Entry 1BL3 (X-ray diffraction, 2.00 A resolution); this record covers chains A and C of the 3 polymer chains in the assembly.

== Chain A (and C) ==
Molecule: Integrase
Source organism: Human immunodeficiency virus 1
Notes: fragment: catalytic core domain 50 - 212; chain C of this document is another copy of the same molecule, construct and numbering; everything in this record applies to it too
UniProtKB: P12497 (POL_HV1N5); residues 50-209 here correspond to UniProt positions 765-924 (UniProt number = residue number + 715)
Chain sequence (160 residues; row label = number of the first residue in the row):
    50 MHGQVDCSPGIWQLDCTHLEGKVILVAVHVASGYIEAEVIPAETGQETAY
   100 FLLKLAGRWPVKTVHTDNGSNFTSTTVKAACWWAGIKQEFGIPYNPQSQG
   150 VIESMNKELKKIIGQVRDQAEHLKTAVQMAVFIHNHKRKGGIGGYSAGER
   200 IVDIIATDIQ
Unresolved in the structure: 50-56, 141-150, 209 (chain C: fully traced)
Construct notes: engineered mutation His-185 (Phe900 in P12497)
Bound ions: Mg2+: Asp-64, Asp-116

== Interface between chain A and chain C ==
Residue-residue contacts (8; chain A residue first):
  Asn-117(A) with Asn-117(C)
  Thr-124(A) with Tyr-143(C); Gln-148(C)
  Lys-127(A) with Ile-141(C); Tyr-143(C)
  Ala-128(A) with Tyr-143(C)
  Trp-131(A) with Tyr-143(C), hydrophobic
  Phe-139(A) with Asn-117(C)
Other interface residues (no listed pair), chain A (7 interface residues in all): Thr-122
Other interface residues (no listed pair), chain C (7 interface residues in all): Phe-139, Pro-145, Glu-152

== In short ==
The chain A/chain C interface involves 7 residues from each chain. Asp-64(A) and Asp-116(A) coordinate Mg2+.
Both chains are Integrase (Human immunodeficiency virus 1). Entry 1BL3 (Catalytic domain of HIV-1 integrase)
was determined by X-ray diffraction together with 1BI4 and 1BHL from the same study.
